Entry 7Z3F (X-ray diffraction, 1.70 A resolution); this record covers chain A.

[Chain A]
Name: AcoP
From: Acidithiobacillus ferrooxidans
UniProtKB: A0A2W1KFF4 (A0A2W1KFF4_ACIFR); numbering as in UniProt (aligned over 35-183)
Amino-acid sequence (171 residues; each row starts with the number of its first residue):
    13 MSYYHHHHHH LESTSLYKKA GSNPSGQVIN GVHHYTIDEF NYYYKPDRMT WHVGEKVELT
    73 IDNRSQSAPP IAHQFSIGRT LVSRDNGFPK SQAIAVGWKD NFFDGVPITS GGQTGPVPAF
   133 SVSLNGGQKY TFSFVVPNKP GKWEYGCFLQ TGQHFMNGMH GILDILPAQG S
Disordered / not traced: 13-42, 182-183
Construct notes: initiating methionine (13); expression tag (14-34)
Bound ions: Na+: Glu51, His85, Val134; Cu ion: His85, Cys159, His166
Reported in the primary citation:
  - Cu ion coordination: His85, Cys159, His166, Met171

[Summary]
Glu51, His85 and Val134 coordinate Na+. His85, Cys159 and His166 coordinate a Cu ion ion. From the paper: Cu
ion coordination by His85, Cys159 and His166 among others.
Chain A is AcoP (Acidithiobacillus ferrooxidans); the structure, Crystal structure of the cupredoxin AcoP from
Acidithiobacillus ferrooxidans, oxidized form, was determined by X-ray diffraction (same publication as 7Z3B,
7Z3G and 7Z3I).
